8QYK - chains E and F of the 7 polymer chains in the assembly; structure by electron microscopy, 2.07 A resolution.

[Chain E]
Protein: Anti-phage defense ZorAB system ZorA
Source organism: Escherichia coli
Reference sequence: A0A0V7WZR2 (A0A0V7WZR2_ECOLX); numbering as in UniProt (aligned over 1-359)
Amino-acid sequence (495 residues; numbered 1 to 495; the number before each row is that of its first residue):
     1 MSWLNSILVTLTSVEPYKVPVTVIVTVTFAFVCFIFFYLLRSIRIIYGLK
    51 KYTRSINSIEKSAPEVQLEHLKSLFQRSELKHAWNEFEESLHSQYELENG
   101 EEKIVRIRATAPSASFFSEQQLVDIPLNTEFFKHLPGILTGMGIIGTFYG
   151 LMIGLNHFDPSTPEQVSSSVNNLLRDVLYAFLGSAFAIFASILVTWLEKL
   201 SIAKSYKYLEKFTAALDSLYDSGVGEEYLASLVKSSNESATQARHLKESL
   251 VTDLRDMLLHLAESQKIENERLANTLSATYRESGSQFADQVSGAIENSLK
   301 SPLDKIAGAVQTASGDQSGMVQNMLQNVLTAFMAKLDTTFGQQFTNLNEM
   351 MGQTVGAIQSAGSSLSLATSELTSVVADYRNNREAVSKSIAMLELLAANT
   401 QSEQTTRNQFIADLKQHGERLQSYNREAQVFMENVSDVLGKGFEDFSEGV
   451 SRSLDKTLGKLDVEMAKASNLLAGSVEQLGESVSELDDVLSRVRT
Unresolved in the structure: 266-495
Sequence notes: expression tag (360-495)
Metal / ion sites: Ca2+ site 1: Glu86, Glu89 (shared with 2 residues of chain A); Ca2+ site 2: Asp217, Tyr220 (shared with 2 residues of chain D)
What the authors report for this chain:
  - mutagenesis - L250G/L254G/L258G/L261G, L250N/L254N/L258N/L261N: decreased stability in response to TMD domain

[Chain F]
Protein: Membrane protein
Source organism: Escherichia coli
Reference sequence: A0A0V7WZP0 (A0A0V7WZP0_ECOLX); numbering as in UniProt (aligned over 1-246)
Amino-acid sequence (246 residues; row label = number of the first residue in the row):
     1 MFGNAFGVKKRRSDEAEKPFWISYADLMTAMMVLFLVVMVASLSSVTQRI
    51 QRAEQGEKARGQDISRLCERLELHARNVNKNIVVDCHDNRISFGEAGRFA
   101 HNQFFLNAEGQKALQDVVPLVLEASNSEEGKKWFKQIVIEGFTDTDGSYL
   151 YNLHLSLQRSEWVMCSLLDSRSPLQKNISAEQQLQIRKLFLAGGVSFNNA
   201 KESKEASRRVELRMQFFGLKDKRDKADEVDFPPVVNKEVCQLVMPL
Cystine bridges: Cys68-Cys86, Cys165-Cys240
What the authors report for this chain:
  - mutagenesis - D26N: abolished localization to ZorD
  - mutagenesis - Y151A/N152A/L155A/R159A: decreased stability

[Chain E / chain F interface]
Contacting residue pairs (35; chain E residue first):
  Glu130(E) - Ser13(F)
  Lys133(E) - Ser13(F)  hydrogen bond
  Lys133(E) - Asp14(F)  hydrogen bond (side chain-backbone)
  Lys133(E) - Ala16(F)
  His134(E) - Ala16(F)
  Gly137(E) - Pro19(F)
  Thr140(E) - Pro19(F)
  Ile144(E) - Ser23(F)
  Ile144(E) - Asp26(F)
  Thr147(E) - Leu27(F)
  Phe148(E) - Asp26(F)
  Leu151(E) - Leu34(F)  hydrophobic
  Leu155(E) - Val37(F)  hydrophobic
  Phe158(E) - Val37(F)  hydrophobic
  Phe158(E) - Ala41(F)  hydrophobic
  Ser161(E) - Gln48(F)
  Pro163(E) - Ser45(F)
  Pro163(E) - Gln48(F)
  Pro163(E) - Arg49(F)
  Pro163(E) - Arg52(F)
  Glu164(E) - Arg49(F)  salt bridge
  Glu164(E) - Arg52(F)  salt bridge
  Val166(E) - Ala41(F)
  Val166(E) - Ser45(F)
  Ser167(E) - Arg49(F)
  Leu173(E) - Leu34(F)  hydrophobic
  Leu173(E) - Val37(F)  hydrophobic
  Val177(E) - Leu34(F)  hydrophobic
  Ser184(E) - Leu27(F)
  Ile188(E) - Leu27(F)  hydrophobic
  Ser191(E) - Phe20(F)
  Ile192(E) - Phe20(F)  hydrophobic
  Gly225(E) - Phe2(F)
  Glu226(E) - Phe2(F)
  Leu229(E) - Phe2(F)  hydrophobic
Other interface residues (no listed pair), chain E (31 interface residues in all): Pro136, Thr162, Val170, Leu174, Phe181, Thr195
Other interface residues (no listed pair), chain F (22 interface residues in all): Glu15, Glu17, Ile22, Ala30, Val33, Val38

[In short]
31 residues of chain E face 22 of chain F across their interface; the contacts include 2 hydrogen bonds and 2
salt bridges. Polar pairs include Glu164(E)-Arg49(F), Glu164(E)-Arg52(F) and Lys133(E)-Ser13(F). From the
paper: L250G/L254G/L258G/L261G and L250N/L254N/L258N/L261N of chain E reduce stability in response to TMD
domain; D26N of chain F abolishes localization to ZorD.
Here chain E is Anti-phage defense ZorAB system ZorA and chain F is Membrane protein, both from Escherichia
coli. Entry 8QYK (Zorya anti-bacteriophage defense system ZorAB, ZorA delta_359-592, ZorA tail middle
deletion) was determined by electron microscopy, deposited together with 8QYD, 8QYH and 8QYY.
